6HS7 - chains B and F of the 25 polymer chains in the assembly; structure by electron microscopy, 4.60 A resolution (low resolution: residue-level contacts below are approximate; hydrogen-bond / salt-bridge calls are withheld).

Chain B:
Protein: ImcF-like family protein
Organism: Escherichia coli
Reference sequence: I2W7L4 (I2W7L4_ECOLX); numbering as in UniProt (aligned over 1-1129)
Amino-acid sequence (1129 residues; each row starts with the number of its first residue):
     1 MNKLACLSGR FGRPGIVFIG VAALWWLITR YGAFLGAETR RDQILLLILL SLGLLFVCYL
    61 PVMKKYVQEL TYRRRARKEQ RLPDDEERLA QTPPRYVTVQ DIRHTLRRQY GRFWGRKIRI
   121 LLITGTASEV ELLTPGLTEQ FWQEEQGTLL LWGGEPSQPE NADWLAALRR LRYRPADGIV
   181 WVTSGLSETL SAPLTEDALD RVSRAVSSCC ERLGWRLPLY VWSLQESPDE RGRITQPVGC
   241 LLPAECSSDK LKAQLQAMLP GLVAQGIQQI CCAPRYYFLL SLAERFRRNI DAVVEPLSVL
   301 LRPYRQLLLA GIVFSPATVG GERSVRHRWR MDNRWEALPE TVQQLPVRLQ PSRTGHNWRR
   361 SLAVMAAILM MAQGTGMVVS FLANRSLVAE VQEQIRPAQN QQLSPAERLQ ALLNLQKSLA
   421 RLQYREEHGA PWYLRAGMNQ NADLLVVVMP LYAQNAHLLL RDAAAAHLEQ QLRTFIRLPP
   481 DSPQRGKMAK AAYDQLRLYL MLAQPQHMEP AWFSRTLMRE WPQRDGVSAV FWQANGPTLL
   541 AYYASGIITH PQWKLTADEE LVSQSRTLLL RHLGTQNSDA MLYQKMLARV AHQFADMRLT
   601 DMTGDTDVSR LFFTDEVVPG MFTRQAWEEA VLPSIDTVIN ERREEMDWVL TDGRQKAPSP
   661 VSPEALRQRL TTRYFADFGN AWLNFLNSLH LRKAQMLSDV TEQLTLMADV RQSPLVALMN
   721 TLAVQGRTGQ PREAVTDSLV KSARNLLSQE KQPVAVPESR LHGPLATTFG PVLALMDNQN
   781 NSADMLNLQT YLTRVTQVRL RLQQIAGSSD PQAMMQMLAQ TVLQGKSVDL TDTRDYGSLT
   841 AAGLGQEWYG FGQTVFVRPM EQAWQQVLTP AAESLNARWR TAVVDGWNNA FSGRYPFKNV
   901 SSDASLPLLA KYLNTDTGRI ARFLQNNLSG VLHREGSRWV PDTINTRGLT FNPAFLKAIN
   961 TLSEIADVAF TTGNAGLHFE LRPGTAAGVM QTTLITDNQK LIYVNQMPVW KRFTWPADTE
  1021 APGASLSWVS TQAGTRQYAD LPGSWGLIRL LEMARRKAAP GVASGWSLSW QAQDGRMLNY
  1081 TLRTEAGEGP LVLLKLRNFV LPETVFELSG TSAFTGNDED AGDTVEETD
Unresolved in the structure: 1-577, 643-662, 731-762, 1108-1129
Sequence notes: conflict Val446 (Ala in I2W7L4)
What the authors report for this chain:
  - mutagenesis - Q779C/N780C: abolished localization to TssM foci

Chain F:
Protein: Type VI secretion system protein VasD
Organism: Escherichia coli
Reference sequence: H4UNW1 (H4UNW1_ECOLX); residues -22 to 155 here correspond to UniProt positions 1-178 (UniProt number = residue number + 23)
Amino-acid sequence (186 residues; each row starts with the number of its first residue; numbers below 1 keep their minus sign (Met-22 is residue -22)):
   -22 MAIIAGKAGY GLIIALFSLS LSGCGLTQRV ADGTVSATKS LFYRQIKTLH LDIRAREAIN
    38 TSAAGIPLSV VVRIYQLKDN RSFDSADYQA LFTGDNEILA GDIIAQKDVW LQPGGSVAVD
    98 MPLDDAAKFT GVAAMFLEPD QKKNTWRVVL GRDELEPDTP RLIEVSGNTL TLLPVKDKWS
   158 HPQFEK
Unresolved in the structure: -22 to 21, 152-163
Sequence notes: expression tag (156-163)
What the authors report for this chain:
  - self-association interface (contacts with another copy of this molecule); pairs are residue here / residue on that copy: Asp97-Arg33 (salt bridge)
  - mutagenesis - D97K: decreased localization to sfGFPTssM foci
  - mutagenesis - D97K: decreased stability in response to sfGFPTssM fluorescent foci

How chain B and chain F interact:
Residue-residue contacts (23; chain B residue first):
  Ile995(B) with Trp87(F)
  Gln1032(B) with Phe69(F); Thr70(F); Gly71(F); Asp72(F)
  Ala1033(B) with Phe69(F)
  Gly1034(B) with Arg50(F); Asp85(F)
  Thr1035(B) with Val48(F); Arg50(F); Asp85(F); Met112(F)
  Arg1036(B) with Arg50(F); Thr70(F); Met112(F)
  Gln1037(B) with Asn37(F); Ser46(F); Val47(F); Val48(F); Met112(F)
  Asp1040(B) with Leu45(F); Ser46(F)
  Asp1074(B) with Thr70(F)
Also at the interface, not in a pair above, chain B (12 interface residues in all): Ser901, Val1029, Thr1031
Also at the interface, not in a pair above, chain F (15 interface residues in all): Ile43, Tyr65

In short:
12 residues of chain B and 15 residues of chain F are in contact. From the paper: Q779C/N780C of chain B
abolish localization to TssM foci; a self-association interface involving Asp97(F).
Here chain B is ImcF-like family protein and chain F is Type VI secretion system protein VasD, both from
Escherichia coli. Entry 6HS7 (Type VI membrane complex) was determined by electron microscopy.
